PDB entry 7KCN | X-ray diffraction, 1.46 A resolution | chains A and B

Chain A (and B):
Protein: HIUase-TTR ancestor
From: synthetic construct
Notes: chain B of this document is another copy of the same molecule, construct and numbering; everything in this record applies to it too
Sequence (122 residues; each row starts with the number of its first residue; numbers below 1 keep their minus sign (Gly-1 is residue -1)):
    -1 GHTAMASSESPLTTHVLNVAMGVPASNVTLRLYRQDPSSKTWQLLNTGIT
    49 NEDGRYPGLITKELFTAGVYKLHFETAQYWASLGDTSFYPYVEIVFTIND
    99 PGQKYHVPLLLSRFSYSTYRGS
Disordered / not traced: -1 to 6 (chain B: -1 to 3)

Chain A / chain B interface:
Pairs across the interface - 15 pairs, chain A then chain B:
  His13(A) with Ser120(B)
  Leu15(A) with Tyr117(B), hydrophobic; Ser120(B)
  Val17(A) with Tyr117(B), hydrophobic
  Gly20(A) with Arg118(B)
  Pro22(A) with Ser120(B)
  Arg53(A) with Ser120(B)
  Leu108(A) with Tyr117(B), hydrophobic
  Tyr117(A) with Leu108(B), hydrophobic; Tyr117(B), hydrogen bond
  Arg118(A) with Gly20(B)
  Ser120(A) with His13(B), hydrogen bond; Pro22(B); Asp51(B), hydrogen bond; Arg53(B), hydrogen bond (backbone-side chain)
Other interface residues (no listed pair), chain A (12 interface residues in all): Asp51, Gly119
Other interface residues (no listed pair), chain B (12 interface residues in all): Leu15, Val17, Gly119

Summary:
Chain A and chain B each contribute 12 residues to their interface, with 4 hydrogen bonds. Polar contacts
include Tyr117(A)-Tyr117(B), Ser120(A)-His13(B) and Ser120(A)-Asp51(B).
Chain A and chain B are both HIUase-TTR ancestor (synthetic construct); the structure, Reconstructed ancestor
of HIUases and Transthyretins, was determined by X-ray diffraction (same publication as 7KJJ).
